7OA5 - chains B and I of the 12 polymer chains in the assembly; structure by X-ray diffraction, 2.38 A resolution.

# Chain B
Molecule: Holliday junction ATP-dependent DNA helicase RuvA
Source organism: Mycobacterium leprae (strain TN)
Notes: EC 3.6.4.12
UniProtKB: P40832 (RUVA_MYCLE); numbering as in UniProt (aligned over 1-203)
Sequence (203 residues; row label = number of the first residue in the row):
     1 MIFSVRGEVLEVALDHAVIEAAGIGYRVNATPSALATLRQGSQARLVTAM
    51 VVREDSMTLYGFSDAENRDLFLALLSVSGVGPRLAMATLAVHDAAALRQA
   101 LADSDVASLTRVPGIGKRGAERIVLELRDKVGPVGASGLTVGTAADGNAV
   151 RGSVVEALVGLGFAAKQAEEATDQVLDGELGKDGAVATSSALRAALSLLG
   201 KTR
Disordered / not traced: 134-147, 183-185
Swiss-Prot annotation at these positions:
  - region: Pro133 to Gly147 (Flexible linker)
  - motif: Glu54, Asp55 (Acidic pin)
  - binding site (DNA): Gly79, Val80, Arg83, Gly114 to Gly116, Arg118

# Chain I
Molecule: 15-nt DNA strand
Sequence (15 nucleotides; each row starts with the number of its first residue):
     1 AGTTCGCGAGTTCGC

# Interface between chain B and chain I
Residue-residue contacts (15; chain B residue first):
  Val77(B) - DG10(I)  phosphate contact
  Ser78(B) - DA9(I)  hydrogen bond to the phosphate
  Ser78(B) - DG10(I)  phosphate contact
  Gly79(B) - DG10(I)  hydrogen bond to the phosphate
  Gly79(B) - DT11(I)  phosphate contact
  Val80(B) - DG10(I)  phosphate contact
  Val80(B) - DT11(I)  phosphate contact
  Gly81(B) - DG10(I)  hydrogen bond to the phosphate
  Gly81(B) - DT11(I)  hydrogen bond to the phosphate
  Pro82(B) - DT11(I)  phosphate contact
  Arg83(B) - DT11(I)  hydrogen bond to the phosphate
  Leu84(B) - DT11(I)  hydrogen bond to the phosphate
  Ala164(B) - DA1(I)  sugar contact
  Ala164(B) - DG2(I)  phosphate contact
  Gln167(B) - DG2(I)  phosphate contact

# In short
10 residues of chain B and 5 residues of chain I are in contact; the contacts include 6 hydrogen bonds. Polar
pairs include Ser78(B)-DA9(I), Gly79(B)-DG10(I) and Gly81(B)-DG10(I). UniProt lists 7 DNA-binding residues on
chain B.
Chain B is Holliday junction ATP-dependent DNA helicase RuvA (Mycobacterium leprae (strain TN)) and chain I is
a 15-nt DNA strand; the structure, Ruva complexed to a holliday junction, was determined by X-ray diffraction.
